PDB entry 6SBQ | X-ray diffraction, 1.33 A resolution | chain A

Chain A:
Protein: M1-family alanyl aminopeptidase
From: Plasmodium falciparum (isolate 3D7)
Notes: EC 3.4.11.2
UniProt: Q8IEK1 (Q8IEK1_PLAF7); residue numbers follow UniProt; this construct covers 192-1085
Sequence (924 residues; each row starts with the number of its first residue):
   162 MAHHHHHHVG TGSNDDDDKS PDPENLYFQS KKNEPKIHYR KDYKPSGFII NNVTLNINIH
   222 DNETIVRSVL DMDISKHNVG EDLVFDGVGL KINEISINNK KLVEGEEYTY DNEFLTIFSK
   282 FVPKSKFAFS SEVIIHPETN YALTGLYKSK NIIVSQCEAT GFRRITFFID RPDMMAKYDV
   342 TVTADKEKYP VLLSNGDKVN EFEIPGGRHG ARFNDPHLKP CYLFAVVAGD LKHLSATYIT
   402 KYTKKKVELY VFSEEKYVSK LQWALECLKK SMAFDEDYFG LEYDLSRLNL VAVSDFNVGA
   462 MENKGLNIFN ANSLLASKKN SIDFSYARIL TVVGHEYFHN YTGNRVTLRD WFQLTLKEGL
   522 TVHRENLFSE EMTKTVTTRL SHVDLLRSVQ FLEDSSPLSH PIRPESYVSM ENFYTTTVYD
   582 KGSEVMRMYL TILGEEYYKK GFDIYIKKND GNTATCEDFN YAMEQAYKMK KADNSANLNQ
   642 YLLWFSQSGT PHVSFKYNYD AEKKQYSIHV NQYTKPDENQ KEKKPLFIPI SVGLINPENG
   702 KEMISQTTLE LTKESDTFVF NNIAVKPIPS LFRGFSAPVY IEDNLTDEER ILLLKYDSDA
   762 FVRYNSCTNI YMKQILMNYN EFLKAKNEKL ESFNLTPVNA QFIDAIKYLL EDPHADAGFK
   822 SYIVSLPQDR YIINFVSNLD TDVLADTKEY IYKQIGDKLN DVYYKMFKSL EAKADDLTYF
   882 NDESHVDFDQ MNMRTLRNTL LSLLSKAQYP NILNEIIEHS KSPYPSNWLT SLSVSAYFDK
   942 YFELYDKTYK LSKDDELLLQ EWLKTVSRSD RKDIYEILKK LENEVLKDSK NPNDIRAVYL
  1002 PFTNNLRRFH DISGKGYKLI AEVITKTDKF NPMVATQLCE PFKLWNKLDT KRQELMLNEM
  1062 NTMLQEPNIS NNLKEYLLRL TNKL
Unresolved in the structure: 162-194
Construct notes: initiating methionine (162); expression tag (163-191)
Bound ions: Zn2+: His-496, His-500, Glu-519 (together with 7ML)
Ligand contacts:
  - 7ML: Glu-319, Val-459, Gly-460, Ala-461, Met-462, Glu-463, Arg-489, Thr-492, Val-493, His-496, Glu-497, His-500, Lys-518, Glu-519, Tyr-575, Tyr-580
  - malonate ion (MLI), molecule 1: Ser-280, Lys-281, Lys-285
  - malonate ion (MLI), molecule 2: Val-352, Leu-354, Lys-359, His-394, Tyr-411, Phe-413, Arg-448
What the authors report for this chain:
  - binding site for the ligand 7ML: Glu-319, Val-459, Gly-460, Ala-461, Met-462, Glu-463, Arg-489, Thr-492, Val-493, His-496, Glu-497, Glu-519, Tyr-580
  - catalytic residues: Glu-497 (citing earlier work)

Overview:
Ligands of chain A: 7ML and malonate ion. The Zn2+ site is built by His-496, His-500 and Glu-519. From the
paper: the catalytic residue Glu-497; a binding site for the ligand 7ML at Glu-319, Val-459 and Gly-460 among
others.
Chain A is M1-family alanyl aminopeptidase (Plasmodium falciparum (isolate 3D7)); the structure, The crystal
structure of PfA-M1 in complex with 7-amino-4-phenyl-5,7,8,9-tetrahydrobenzocyclohepten-6-one, was determined
by X-ray diffraction together with 6SBR from the same study.
